2OKJ - chains A and B; structure by X-ray diffraction, 2.30 A resolution.

== Chain A (and B) ==
Molecule: Glutamate decarboxylase 1
Source organism: Homo sapiens
Notes: EC 4.1.1.15; chain B of this document is another copy of the same molecule, construct and numbering; everything in this record applies to it too
Reference sequence: Q99259 (DCE1_HUMAN); numbering as in UniProt (aligned over 93-594)
Amino-acid sequence (504 residues; each row starts with the number of its first residue):
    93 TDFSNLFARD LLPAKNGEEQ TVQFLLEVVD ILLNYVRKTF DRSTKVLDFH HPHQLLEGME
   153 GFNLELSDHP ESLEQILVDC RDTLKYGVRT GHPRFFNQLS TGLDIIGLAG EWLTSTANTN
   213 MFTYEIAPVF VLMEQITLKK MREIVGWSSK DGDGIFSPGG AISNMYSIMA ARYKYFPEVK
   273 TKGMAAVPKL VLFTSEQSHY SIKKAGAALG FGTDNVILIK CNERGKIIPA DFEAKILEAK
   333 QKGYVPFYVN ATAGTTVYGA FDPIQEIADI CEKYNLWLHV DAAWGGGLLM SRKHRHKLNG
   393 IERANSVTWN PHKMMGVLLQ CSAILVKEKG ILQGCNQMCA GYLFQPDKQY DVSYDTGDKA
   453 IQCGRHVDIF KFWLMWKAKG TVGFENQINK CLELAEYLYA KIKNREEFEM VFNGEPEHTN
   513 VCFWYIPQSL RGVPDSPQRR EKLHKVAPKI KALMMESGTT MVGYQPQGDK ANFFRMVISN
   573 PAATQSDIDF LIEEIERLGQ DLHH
Unresolved in the structure: 594-596 (chain B: fully traced)
Differences from the reference sequence: modified residue (405); expression tag (595-596)
Modified residues: Lys405 ((2S)-2-amino-6-[[3-hydroxy-2-methyl-5-(phosphonooxymethyl)pyridin-4-yl]methylideneamino]hexanoic acid; LLP)
Small-molecule neighbours:
  - gamma-amino-butanoic acid (ABU): Asn189, Gln190, Leu191, Ser192, Thr348, Lys405, Arg567
  - gamma-amino-butanoic acid / PLZ: Asn212, Phe214, Tyr434, Leu435, Cys455, Gly456
From the paper describing this entry:
  - binding site for gamma-amino-butanoic acid: Gln190, Lys405, Arg567
  - binding site for the ligand PLZ: His291
  - self-association interface (contacts with another copy of this molecule): Ala432 to Tyr442
  - conformationally variable residues (order/disorder transition, side-chain flip): Ala432 to Tyr442
  - catalytic residues: Tyr434 (proposed by the authors, not directly observed)
  - mutagenesis - Y292F: unchanged catalytic activity

== How chain A and chain B interact ==
Contacting residue pairs - 305 pairs, chain A then chain B:
  Ala100(A) - Ile198(B)  hydrophobic
  Ala100(A) - Ala470(B)
  Leu103(A) - Ile197(B)  hydrophobic
  Leu104(A) - Phe132(B)  hydrophobic
  Leu104(A) - Ile197(B)
  Pro105(A) - Phe132(B)  hydrophobic
  Pro105(A) - Pro573(B)
  Pro105(A) - Ala574(B)  hydrophobic
  Glu110(A) - Arg129(B)  salt bridge
  Thr113(A) - Ile197(B)
  Val114(A) - Arg129(B)
  Phe116(A) - Ile198(B)  hydrophobic
  Leu117(A) - Ile197(B)  hydrophobic
  Leu118(A) - Leu125(B)  hydrophobic
  Val120(A) - Ala201(B)  hydrophobic
  Val121(A) - Val121(B)  hydrophobic
  Val121(A) - Trp204(B)  hydrophobic
  Leu124(A) - Trp204(B)  hydrophobic
  Leu124(A) - Leu205(B)  hydrophobic
  Leu124(A) - Thr208(B)
  Leu125(A) - Leu118(B)  hydrophobic
  Tyr127(A) - Thr208(B)
  Val128(A) - Thr208(B)
  Arg129(A) - Glu110(B)  salt bridge
  Arg129(A) - Val114(B)
  Phe132(A) - Leu104(B)  hydrophobic
  Phe132(A) - Pro105(B)  hydrophobic
  Phe141(A) - Gln441(B)
  His142(A) - Tyr216(B)  hydrogen bond (backbone-side chain)
  His143(A) - Tyr216(B)  hydrogen bond (backbone-side chain)
  His143(A) - Gln441(B)
  His143(A) - Tyr442(B)
  Pro144(A) - Tyr216(B)
  Pro144(A) - Leu224(B)
  Pro144(A) - Tyr446(B)
  Leu147(A) - Tyr216(B)
  Leu147(A) - Leu224(B)  hydrophobic
  Leu148(A) - Leu224(B)  hydrophobic
  Leu148(A) - Tyr446(B)
  Phe154(A) - Trp465(B)  hydrophobic
  Asn155(A) - Trp465(B)
  Asn155(A) - Lys469(B)  hydrogen bond (backbone-side chain)
  Leu156(A) - Met225(B)  hydrophobic
  Leu156(A) - Ile228(B)
  Leu156(A) - Trp465(B)  hydrogen bond (backbone-side chain)
  Glu157(A) - Ile228(B)
  Glu157(A) - Lys469(B)  hydrogen bond (backbone-side chain)
  Leu158(A) - Lys232(B)
  Leu158(A) - Trp465(B)
  Leu158(A) - Trp468(B)  hydrophobic
  Leu158(A) - Lys469(B)
  Ser159(A) - Gly472(B)
  Ser159(A) - Thr473(B)  hydrogen bond (backbone-backbone)
  Asp160(A) - Gly472(B)
  Asp160(A) - Thr473(B)  hydrogen bond (backbone-backbone)
  Asp160(A) - Val474(B)  hydrogen bond (backbone-backbone)
  His161(A) - Gly472(B)
  Pro162(A) - Lys469(B)
  Pro162(A) - Ala470(B)
  Pro162(A) - Lys471(B)
  Pro162(A) - Gly472(B)
  Glu163(A) - Lys469(B)  salt bridge
  Leu165(A) - Ile198(B)  hydrophobic
  Ile168(A) - Leu466(B)
  Ile168(A) - Lys469(B)
  Ile168(A) - Ala470(B)
  Asp171(A) - Trp465(B)
  Asp171(A) - Lys469(B)
  Cys172(A) - Leu205(B)
  Cys172(A) - Leu466(B)  hydrophobic
  Thr175(A) - Val221(B)
  Thr175(A) - Phe222(B)
  Thr175(A) - Met225(B)
  Thr175(A) - Phe462(B)
  Leu176(A) - Leu205(B)  hydrophobic
  Tyr178(A) - Pro220(B)
  Tyr178(A) - Val221(B)
  Val180(A) - Glu217(B)
  Val180(A) - Ile218(B)  hydrophobic
  Val180(A) - Pro220(B)
  Thr182(A) - Ala209(B)  hydrogen bond (side chain-backbone)
  Thr182(A) - Asn210(B)  hydrogen bond (side chain-backbone)
  Thr182(A) - Thr211(B)
  Phe187(A) - Ile218(B)  hydrophobic
  Asn189(A) - Glu217(B)  hydrogen bond
  Asn189(A) - Ile218(B)
  Gln190(A) - Phe214(B)
  Gln190(A) - Ile218(B)
  Gly194(A) - Asn210(B)
  Ile197(A) - Leu103(B)  hydrophobic
  Ile197(A) - Leu104(B)
  Ile197(A) - Thr113(B)
  Ile197(A) - Leu117(B)
  Ile198(A) - Ala100(B)  hydrophobic
  Ile198(A) - Phe116(B)  hydrophobic
  Ile198(A) - Leu165(B)  hydrophobic
  Leu200(A) - Ser207(B)
  Leu200(A) - Thr208(B)
  Ala201(A) - Phe116(B)  hydrophobic
  Ala201(A) - Val120(B)  hydrophobic
  Glu203(A) - Ser207(B)
  Trp204(A) - Val121(B)  hydrophobic
  Trp204(A) - Leu124(B)
  Trp204(A) - Trp204(B)  hydrogen bond (side chain-backbone)
  Trp204(A) - Thr208(B)
  Leu205(A) - Leu124(B)  hydrophobic
  Leu205(A) - Cys172(B)
  Leu205(A) - Leu176(B)  hydrophobic
  Ser207(A) - Leu200(B)
  Ser207(A) - Glu203(B)
  Ser207(A) - Leu410(B)
  Thr208(A) - Leu124(B)
  Thr208(A) - Tyr127(B)
  Thr208(A) - Val128(B)
  Thr208(A) - Leu200(B)
  Thr208(A) - Trp204(B)
  Ala209(A) - Thr182(B)  hydrogen bond (backbone-side chain)
  Asn210(A) - Thr182(B)  hydrogen bond (backbone-side chain)
  Asn210(A) - Gly194(B)
  Asn210(A) - Leu410(B)
  Asn210(A) - Leu411(B)
  Thr211(A) - Thr182(B)
  Thr211(A) - Leu411(B)
  Asn212(A) - Leu411(B)
  Phe214(A) - Gln190(B)
  Tyr216(A) - His142(B)  hydrogen bond (side chain-backbone)
  Tyr216(A) - His143(B)
  Tyr216(A) - Pro144(B)
  Tyr216(A) - Leu147(B)
  Glu217(A) - Val180(B)
  Glu217(A) - Asn189(B)  hydrogen bond
  Glu217(A) - Lys543(B)  salt bridge
  Glu217(A) - Met547(B)
  Glu217(A) - Met553(B)
  Ile218(A) - Val180(B)  hydrophobic
  Ile218(A) - Asn189(B)
  Ile218(A) - Gln190(B)
  Pro220(A) - Tyr178(B)
  Pro220(A) - Val180(B)
  Val221(A) - Phe154(B)  hydrophobic
  Val221(A) - Thr175(B)
  Val221(A) - Tyr178(B)
  Phe222(A) - Thr175(B)
  Leu224(A) - Pro144(B)
  Leu224(A) - Leu147(B)  hydrophobic
  Leu224(A) - Leu148(B)  hydrophobic
  Leu224(A) - Leu156(B)  hydrophobic
  Met225(A) - Leu156(B)  hydrophobic
  Met225(A) - Thr175(B)
  Ile228(A) - Leu156(B)
  Ile228(A) - Glu157(B)
  Thr229(A) - Leu158(B)
  Lys232(A) - Leu158(B)
  Pro250(A) - Pro250(B)  hydrophobic
  Pro250(A) - Gln454(B)
  Ala253(A) - Cys455(B)
  Ile254(A) - Gln454(B)
  Met261(A) - Ala300(B)  hydrophobic
  Arg264(A) - Ala299(B)
  Arg264(A) - Ala300(B)  hydrogen bond (side chain-backbone)
  Val271(A) - Gly304(B)
  Lys272(A) - Ala299(B)
  Lys272(A) - Gly304(B)
  Lys272(A) - Thr305(B)  hydrogen bond (backbone-backbone)
  Thr273(A) - Gly304(B)
  Thr273(A) - Thr305(B)  hydrogen bond (backbone-backbone)
  Thr273(A) - Asp306(B)  hydrogen bond (backbone-backbone)
  Lys274(A) - Phe303(B)
  Lys274(A) - Gly304(B)
  Lys274(A) - Asn307(B)
  Gly275(A) - Gly302(B)
  Gly275(A) - Phe303(B)
  Gly275(A) - Gly304(B)
  Met276(A) - Met276(B)  hydrophobic
  Met276(A) - Gly302(B)  hydrogen bond (backbone-backbone)
  Lys281(A) - Lys274(B)  hydrogen bond (side chain-backbone)
  His291(A) - Tyr434(B)  hydrogen bond
  His291(A) - Cys455(B)  hydrogen bond
  Tyr292(A) - Met430(B)  hydrophobic
  Tyr292(A) - Ala432(B)  hydrophobic
  Tyr292(A) - Tyr434(B)  hydrophobic
  Tyr292(A) - Leu435(B)
  Tyr292(A) - Cys455(B)  hydrogen bond
  Lys295(A) - Met430(B)
  Lys296(A) - Asn428(B)  hydrogen bond (side chain-backbone)
  Lys296(A) - Met430(B)
  Lys296(A) - Asp450(B)  salt bridge
  Lys296(A) - Ala452(B)  hydrogen bond (side chain-backbone)
  Ala299(A) - Arg264(B)
  Ala299(A) - Lys272(B)
  Ala300(A) - Met261(B)  hydrophobic
  Ala300(A) - Arg264(B)  hydrogen bond (backbone-side chain)
  Ala300(A) - Leu301(B)
  Ala300(A) - Ile453(B)  hydrophobic
  Leu301(A) - Ala300(B)
  Leu301(A) - Leu301(B)
  Leu301(A) - Gly302(B)
  Gly302(A) - Gly275(B)
  Gly302(A) - Met276(B)  hydrogen bond (backbone-backbone)
  Gly302(A) - Leu301(B)
  Phe303(A) - Lys274(B)
  Phe303(A) - Gly275(B)
  Gly304(A) - Val271(B)
  Gly304(A) - Lys272(B)
  Gly304(A) - Thr273(B)
  Gly304(A) - Lys274(B)
  Gly304(A) - Gly275(B)
  Thr305(A) - Lys272(B)  hydrogen bond (backbone-backbone)
  Thr305(A) - Thr273(B)  hydrogen bond (backbone-backbone)
  Thr305(A) - Met430(B)
  Asp306(A) - Thr273(B)  hydrogen bond (backbone-backbone)
  Asp306(A) - Lys274(B)
  Asn307(A) - Lys274(B)
  Thr348(A) - Tyr434(B)
  Lys405(A) - Cys455(B)
  Lys405(A) - Gly456(B)
  Leu410(A) - Ser207(B)
  Leu410(A) - Asn210(B)
  Leu411(A) - Asn210(B)
  Leu411(A) - His458(B)  hydrogen bond (backbone-side chain)
  Gln412(A) - Gln454(B)
  Gln412(A) - Gly456(B)  hydrogen bond (side chain-backbone)
  Gln412(A) - Arg457(B)
  Gln412(A) - His458(B)
  Asn428(A) - Lys296(B)  hydrogen bond (backbone-side chain)
  Met430(A) - Tyr292(B)  hydrophobic
  Met430(A) - Lys295(B)
  Met430(A) - Lys296(B)
  Met430(A) - Thr305(B)
  Ala432(A) - Tyr292(B)  hydrophobic
  Gly433(A) - Pro558(B)
  Tyr434(A) - Ser290(B)
  Tyr434(A) - His291(B)
  Tyr434(A) - Tyr292(B)  hydrogen bond (side chain-backbone)
  Tyr434(A) - Gln557(B)
  Leu435(A) - Gln190(B)
  Gln437(A) - Tyr556(B)  hydrogen bond (side chain-backbone)
  Asp439(A) - His536(B)  salt bridge
  Asp439(A) - Pro540(B)
  Asp439(A) - Tyr556(B)  hydrogen bond
  Asp439(A) - Asn564(B)
  Lys440(A) - Tyr556(B)
  Gln441(A) - Phe141(B)
  Gln441(A) - His143(B)
  Gln441(A) - Ala544(B)
  Gln441(A) - Met547(B)
  Tyr442(A) - His143(B)
  Tyr446(A) - Pro144(B)  hydrophobic
  Tyr446(A) - Leu148(B)
  Asp450(A) - Lys296(B)  salt bridge
  Ala452(A) - Lys296(B)  hydrogen bond (backbone-side chain)
  Ile453(A) - Ala300(B)  hydrophobic
  Gln454(A) - Pro250(B)
  Gln454(A) - Ile254(B)
  Gln454(A) - Gln412(B)
  Cys455(A) - Ala253(B)
  Cys455(A) - His291(B)  hydrogen bond
  Cys455(A) - Tyr292(B)  hydrogen bond
  Cys455(A) - Lys405(B)
  Gly456(A) - Lys405(B)
  Gly456(A) - Gln412(B)  hydrogen bond (backbone-side chain)
  Arg457(A) - Leu411(B)
  Arg457(A) - Gln412(B)
  His458(A) - Leu411(B)  hydrogen bond (side chain-backbone)
  His458(A) - Gln412(B)
  Phe462(A) - Thr175(B)
  Trp465(A) - Asn155(B)
  Trp465(A) - Leu156(B)  hydrogen bond (side chain-backbone)
  Trp465(A) - Leu158(B)
  Leu466(A) - Ile168(B)
  Leu466(A) - Cys172(B)  hydrophobic
  Trp468(A) - Leu158(B)  hydrophobic
  Trp468(A) - Ser159(B)
  Lys469(A) - Asn155(B)  hydrogen bond (side chain-backbone)
  Lys469(A) - Glu157(B)  hydrogen bond (side chain-backbone)
  Lys469(A) - Leu158(B)
  Lys469(A) - Pro162(B)
  Lys469(A) - Glu163(B)  salt bridge
  Lys469(A) - Ile168(B)
  Lys469(A) - Asp171(B)
  Ala470(A) - Ala100(B)
  Ala470(A) - Pro162(B)
  Ala470(A) - Ile168(B)
  Lys471(A) - Pro162(B)
  Gly472(A) - Ser159(B)
  Gly472(A) - Asp160(B)
  Gly472(A) - His161(B)
  Gly472(A) - Pro162(B)
  Thr473(A) - Ser159(B)  hydrogen bond (backbone-backbone)
  Thr473(A) - Asp160(B)  hydrogen bond (backbone-backbone)
  Val474(A) - Asp160(B)  hydrogen bond (backbone-backbone)
  His536(A) - Asp439(B)  salt bridge
  Pro540(A) - Asp439(B)
  Lys543(A) - Glu217(B)  salt bridge
  Ala544(A) - Gln441(B)
  Met547(A) - Glu217(B)
  Met547(A) - Gln441(B)
  Met553(A) - Glu217(B)
  Tyr556(A) - Gln437(B)  hydrogen bond (backbone-side chain)
  Tyr556(A) - Asp439(B)  hydrogen bond
  Tyr556(A) - Lys440(B)
  Gln557(A) - Tyr434(B)
  Asn564(A) - Asp439(B)
  Pro573(A) - Pro105(B)
  Ala574(A) - Pro105(B)  hydrophobic
Interface residues without a listed pair, chain A (154 interface residues in all): Leu139, Gly179, Leu195, Gln227, Met257, Ala277, Pro280, Val349, Gln429, Gly449, Pro558
Interface residues without a listed pair, chain B (151 interface residues in all): Leu139, Gly179, Phe187, Leu195, Gln227, Thr229, Ala277, Thr348, Val349, Gly433, Phe436, Gly449
The authors on this interface:
  - pairs named by the authors: Tyr292(A)-Tyr434(B), Tyr434(A)-Tyr292(B) (hydrogen bond), Tyr434(B)-His291(A) (hydrogen bond)
  - interface residues, chain A: Ala432(A)

== Summary ==
Chain A and chain B form an interface of 154 and 151 residues respectively, with 51 hydrogen bonds and 10 salt
bridges. Polar contacts include Glu110(A)-Arg129(B), Glu163(A)-Lys469(B) and Glu217(A)-Lys543(B). The authors
report a contact between Tyr292(A) and Tyr434(B); hydrogen bonds between Tyr434(A) and Tyr292(B) and Tyr434(B)
and His291(A). The paper reports the catalytic residue Tyr434(A); Y292F of chain A leaves catalytic activity
unchanged.
Both chains are Glutamate decarboxylase 1 (Homo sapiens). Entry 2OKJ (The X-ray crystal structure of the 67kDa
isoform of Glutamic Acid Decarboxylase (GAD67)) was determined by X-ray diffraction (same publication as
2OKK).
